PDB entry 4N5G | X-ray diffraction, 2.11 A resolution | chains A and C of the 4 polymer chains in the assembly

[Chain A (and C)]
Name: Retinoic acid receptor RXR-alpha
From: Homo sapiens
Notes: fragment: ligand binding domain; chain C of this document is another copy of the same molecule, construct and numbering; everything in this record applies to it too
UniProt: P19793 (RXRA_HUMAN); residues 223-462 here = UniProt positions 223-462
Amino-acid sequence (244 residues; row label = number of the first residue in the row):
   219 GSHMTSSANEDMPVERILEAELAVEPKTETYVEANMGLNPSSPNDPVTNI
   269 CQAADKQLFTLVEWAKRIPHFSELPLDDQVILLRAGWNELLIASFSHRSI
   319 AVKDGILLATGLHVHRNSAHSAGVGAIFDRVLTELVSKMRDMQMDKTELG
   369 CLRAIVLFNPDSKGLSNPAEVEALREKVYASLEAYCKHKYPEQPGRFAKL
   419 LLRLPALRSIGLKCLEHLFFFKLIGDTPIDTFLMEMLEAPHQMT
Disordered / not traced: 219-262, 459-462 (chain C: 219-230, 242-260, 459-462)
Construct notes: expression tag (219-222)
UniProt features mapped onto this chain:
  - region: Arg-348 to Gly-368 (Required for nuclear export)
  - binding site (9-cis-retinoate): Arg-316, Ala-327
  - binding site (all-trans-retinoate): Arg-316, Ala-327
  - modified residue (Phosphoserine): Ser-259, Ser-260
Ligand contacts: K09 (5-(2-{(1Z)-5-fluoro-2-methyl-1-[4-(propan-2-yl)benzylidene]-1H-inden-3-yl}ethyl)-1H-tetrazole): Ile-268, Ala-271, Ala-272, Trp-305, Leu-326, Leu-330, Cys-432, Leu-433, Leu-436, Phe-437, Phe-438, Phe-439, Ile-442, Gly-443
Reported in the primary citation:
  - mutagenesis - L433E, F438A/F439A: unchanged signaling in response to 9-cis-RA

[Chain A / chain C interface]
Inter-chain disulfides: Cys-269(A)/Cys-269(C)
Contacting residue pairs - 52 pairs, chain A then chain C:
  Cys-269(A) with Val-265(C); Thr-266(C); Cys-269(C), disulfide
  Gln-270(A) with Thr-266(C)
  Ala-272(A) with Val-265(C), hydrophobic
  Asp-273(A) with Asp-263(C); Pro-264(C); Val-265(C), hydrogen bond (side chain-backbone); Thr-266(C), hydrogen bond
  Leu-276(A) with Phe-450(C), hydrophobic
  Phe-277(A) with Met-454(C), hydrophobic
  Val-280(A) with Leu-451(C), hydrophobic; Met-454(C), hydrophobic; Leu-455(C), hydrophobic
  Glu-281(A) with Met-454(C)
  Lys-284(A) with Met-454(C), hydrogen bond (side chain-backbone); Leu-455(C); Ala-457(C), hydrogen bond (side chain-backbone); Pro-458(C)
  Phe-289(A) with Leu-455(C), hydrophobic
  Leu-294(A) with Met-452(C), hydrophobic; Glu-456(C)
  Gln-297(A) with Leu-455(C)
  Val-298(A) with Asp-448(C); Met-452(C), hydrophobic; Leu-455(C), hydrophobic
  Leu-301(A) with Leu-455(C), hydrophobic
  Arg-302(A) with Asp-444(C), salt bridge; Asp-448(C), salt bridge
  Phe-439(A) with Arg-302(C)
  Asp-444(A) with Arg-302(C), salt bridge
  Ile-447(A) with Arg-302(C)
  Asp-448(A) with Val-298(C); Arg-302(C), salt bridge
  Phe-450(A) with Asp-273(C)
  Leu-451(A) with Leu-276(C), hydrophobic; Arg-302(C)
  Met-452(A) with Leu-294(C), hydrophobic; Asp-295(C); Val-298(C), hydrophobic
  Met-454(A) with Asp-273(C); Leu-276(C), hydrophobic; Phe-277(C), hydrophobic; Val-280(C); Lys-284(C), hydrogen bond (backbone-side chain)
  Leu-455(A) with Val-280(C), hydrophobic; Lys-284(C), hydrogen bond (backbone-side chain); Gln-297(C); Val-298(C), hydrophobic; Leu-301(C), hydrophobic
  Glu-456(A) with Leu-294(C)
  Ala-457(A) with Lys-284(C), hydrogen bond (backbone-side chain)
Also at the interface, not in a pair above, chain A (28 interface residues in all): Asp-295, Leu-436
Also at the interface, not in a pair above, chain C (29 interface residues in all): Phe-289, Leu-433, Ile-447

[Overview]
Chain A and chain C form an interface of 28 and 29 residues respectively, with 1 disulfide bond, 7 hydrogen
bonds and 4 salt bridges. Among the polar pairs are Arg-302(A)/Asp-444(C), Arg-302(A)/Asp-448(C) and
Asp-273(A)/Val-265(C). Ligands of chain A: compound K09. The paper reports that L433E and F438A/F439A of chain
A leave signaling in response to 9-cis-RA unchanged.
Both chains are Retinoic acid receptor RXR-alpha (Homo sapiens). Entry 4N5G (Crystal Structure of RXRa LBD
complexed with a synthetic modulator K8012) was determined by X-ray diffraction, deposited together with 4N8R.
